PDB entry 8B5R | electron microscopy, 6.10 A resolution (low resolution: residue-level contacts below are approximate; hydrogen-bond / salt-bridge calls are withheld) | chains B and I of the 11 polymer chains in the assembly

# Chain B
Protein: Transitional endoplasmic reticulum ATPase
Organism: Homo sapiens
Notes: EC 3.6.4.6
UniProt: P55072 (TERA_HUMAN); residue numbers follow UniProt; this construct covers 2-806
Amino-acid sequence (812 residues; numbered -5 to 806; the number before each row is that of its first residue; numbers below 1 keep their minus sign (Met-5 is residue -5)):
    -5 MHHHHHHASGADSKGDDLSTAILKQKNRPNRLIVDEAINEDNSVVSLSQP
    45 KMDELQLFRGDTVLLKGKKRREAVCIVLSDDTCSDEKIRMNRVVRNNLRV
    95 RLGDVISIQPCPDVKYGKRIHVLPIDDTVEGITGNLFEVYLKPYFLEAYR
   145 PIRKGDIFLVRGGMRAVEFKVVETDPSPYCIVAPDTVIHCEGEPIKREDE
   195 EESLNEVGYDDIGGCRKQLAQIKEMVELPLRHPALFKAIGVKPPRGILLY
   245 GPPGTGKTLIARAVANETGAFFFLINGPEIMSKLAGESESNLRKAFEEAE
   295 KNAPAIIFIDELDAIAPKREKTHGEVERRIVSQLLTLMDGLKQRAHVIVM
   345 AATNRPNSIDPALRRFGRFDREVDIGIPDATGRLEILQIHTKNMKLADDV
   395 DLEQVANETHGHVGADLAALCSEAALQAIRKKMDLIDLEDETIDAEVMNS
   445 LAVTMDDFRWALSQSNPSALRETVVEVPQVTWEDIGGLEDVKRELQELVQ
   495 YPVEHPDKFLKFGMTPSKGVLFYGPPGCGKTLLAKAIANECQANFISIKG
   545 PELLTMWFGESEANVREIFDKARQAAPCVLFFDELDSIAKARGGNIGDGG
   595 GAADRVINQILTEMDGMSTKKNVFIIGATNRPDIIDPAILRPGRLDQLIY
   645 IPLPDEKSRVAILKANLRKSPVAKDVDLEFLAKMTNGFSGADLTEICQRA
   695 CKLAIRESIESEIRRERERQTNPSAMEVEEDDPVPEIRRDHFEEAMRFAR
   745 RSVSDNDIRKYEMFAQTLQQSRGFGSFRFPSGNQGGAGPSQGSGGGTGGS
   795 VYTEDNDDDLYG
Disordered / not traced: -5 to 20, 774-806
Differences from the reference sequence: initiating methionine (-5); expression tag (-4 to 1)
Curated features (UniProtKB/Swiss-Prot):
  - region: Thr797 to Gly806 (Interaction with UBXN6)
  - motif: Asp802 to Gly806 (PIM motif)
  - binding site (ATP): Pro247 to Leu253, Asn348, His384, Gly521 to Leu526
  - modified residue: Ala2 (N-acetylalanine), Ser3 (Phosphoserine), Ser7 (Phosphoserine), Ser13 (Phosphoserine), Ser37 (Phosphoserine), Lys315 (N6,N6,N6-trimethyllysine), Thr436 (Phosphothreonine), Ser462 (Phosphoserine), Lys502 (N6-acetyllysine), Lys505 (N6-acetyllysine), Lys668 (N6-acetyllysine), Ser702 (Phosphoserine), Lys754 (N6-acetyllysine), Ser770 (Phosphoserine), Ser775 (Phosphoserine), Ser787 (Phosphoserine), Tyr805 (Phosphotyrosine)
  - cross-link (Glycyl lysine isopeptide (Lys-Gly)): Lys8 (interchain with G-Cter in SUMO2), Lys18 (interchain with G-Cter in SUMO2)
From the paper describing this entry:
  - mutagenesis - G54K, Y143A: unchanged binding to p37

# Chain I
Protein: I3 sequence being threaded through the p97 channel
Organism: Homo sapiens
Amino-acid sequence (22 residues; each row starts with the number of its first residue; X marks 22 residues of unknown identity (built as UNK)):
     1 XXXXXXXXXXXXXXXXXXXXXX

# How chain B and chain I interact
Chain B side of the interface, 7 residues: Lys277, Leu278, Ala279, Met550, Phe552, Gly593, Gly594

# Summary
No residue of chain B is in contact with chain I. From UniProt: 15 ATP-binding residues on chain B. From the
paper: G54K and Y143A of chain B leave binding to p37 unchanged.
Chain B is Transitional endoplasmic reticulum ATPase and chain I is I3 sequence being threaded through the p97
channel, both from Homo sapiens; the structure, p97-p37-SPI substrate complex, was determined by electron
microscopy.
